Entry 6DE7 (X-ray diffraction, 4.12 A resolution (low resolution: residue-level contacts below are approximate; hydrogen-bond / salt-bridge calls are withheld)); this record covers chains B and D of the 6 polymer chains in the assembly.

Chain B:
Molecule: Envelope glycoprotein gp160
From: Human immunodeficiency virus 1
Reference sequence: Q2N0S7 (Q2N0S7_9HIV1); residues 512-664 here correspond to UniProt positions 509-661 (UniProt number = residue number - 3)
Amino-acid sequence (153 residues; each row starts with the number of its first residue):
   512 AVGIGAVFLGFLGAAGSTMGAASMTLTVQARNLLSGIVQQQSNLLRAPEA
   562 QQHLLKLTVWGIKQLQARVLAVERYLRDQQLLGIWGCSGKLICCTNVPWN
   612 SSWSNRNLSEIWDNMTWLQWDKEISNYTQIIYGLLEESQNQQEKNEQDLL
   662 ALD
Unresolved in the structure: 512-517, 548-565
Cystine bridges: Cys598-Cys604
Covalent attachments: N-acetylglucosamine (NAG) linked to Asn611, Asn618, Asn637
Sequence notes: engineered mutation Pro559 (Ile556 in Q2N0S7), Cys605 (Thr602 in Q2N0S7)

Chain D:
Molecule: 35O22 heavy chain
From: Homo sapiens
Amino-acid sequence (243 residues; each row starts with the number of its first residue; a row labelled like 72A-72H holds insertion residues (72A, then the next letters in order)):
     1 QGQLVQSGAELKKPGASVKISCKTSGYRFNFYHINWIRQTAGRGPEWMGW
    51 IS
   52A P
    53 YSGDKNLAPAFQDRVIMTTD
72A-72H TEVPVTSF
    73 TSTGAAYMEI
82A-82C RNL
    83 KFDDTGTYFCAKGLLRDG
100A-100F SSTWLP
   101 YLWGQGTLLTVSSASTKGPSVFPLAPSSKSTSGGTAALGCLVKDYFPEPV
   151 TVSWNSGALTSGVHTFPAVLQSSGLYSLSSVVTVPSSSLGTQTYICNVNH
   201 KPSNTKVDKRVEPKSCDKGLEVLFQ
Unresolved in the structure: 127-138, 148, 182-192, 212-225
Cystine bridges: Cys22-Cys92, Cys140-Cys196

Chain B / chain D interface:
Contacting residue pairs (15):
  Gly527(B) with Arg98(D)
  Ser528(B) with Arg98(D)
  Thr529(B) with Arg98(D)
  Ser620(B) with Leu97(D)
  Asp624(B) with Leu97(D); Arg98(D); Asp99(D)
  Asn625(B) with Tyr32(D); Leu96(D); Leu97(D); Arg98(D)
  Thr627(B) with Phe72H(D); Arg98(D)
  Gln630(B) with Phe72H(D)
  Lys633(B) with Phe72H(D)
Also at the interface, not in a pair above, chain B (11 interface residues in all): Glu621, Leu629
Also at the interface, not in a pair above, chain D (7 interface residues in all): Phe31

In short:
11 residues of chain B face 7 of chain D across their interface. N-acetylglucosamine is covalently linked to
Asn611(B), Asn618(B) and Asn637(B).
Here chain B is Envelope glycoprotein gp160 (Human immunodeficiency virus 1) and chain D is 35O22 heavy chain
(Homo sapiens). Entry 6DE7 (Crystal Structure at 4.3 A Resolution of Glycosylated HIV-1 Clade A BG505
SOSIP.664 Prefusion Env Trimer ...) was determined by X-ray diffraction.
